PDB entry 7QBA | electron microscopy, 3.78 A resolution | chains D and E of the 7 polymer chains in the assembly

[Chain D (and E)]
Name: Probable ABC transporter permease protein NosY
From: Pseudomonas stutzeri
Notes: chain E of this document is another copy of the same molecule, construct and numbering; everything in this record applies to it too
Reference sequence: P19845 (NOSY_PSEST); residue numbers follow UniProt; this construct covers 1-276
Chain sequence (276 residues; row label = number of the first residue in the row):
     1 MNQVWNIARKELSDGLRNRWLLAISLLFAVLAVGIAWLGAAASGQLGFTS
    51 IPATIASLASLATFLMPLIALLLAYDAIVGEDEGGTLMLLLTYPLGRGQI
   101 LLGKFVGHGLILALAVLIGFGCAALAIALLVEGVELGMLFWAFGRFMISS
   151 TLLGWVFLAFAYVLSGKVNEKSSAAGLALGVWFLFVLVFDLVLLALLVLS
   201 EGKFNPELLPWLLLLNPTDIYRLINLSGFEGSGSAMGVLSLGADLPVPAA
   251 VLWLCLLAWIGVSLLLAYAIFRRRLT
Disordered / not traced: 1 (chain E: 1, 138, 230-244, 276)

[How chain D and chain E interact]
Pairs across the interface (57):
  Asn18(D) - Glu170(E)  hydrogen bond
  Asn18(D) - Ser172(E)
  Arg19(D) - Ser173(E)
  Trp20(D) - Ser172(E)  hydrogen bond (side chain-backbone)
  Trp20(D) - Ala175(E)  hydrophobic
  Trp20(D) - Gly176(E)
  Ala23(D) - Gly176(E)
  Leu27(D) - Phe183(E)
  Leu31(D) - Phe183(E)  hydrophobic
  Leu31(D) - Leu187(E)  hydrophobic
  Gly34(D) - Leu191(E)
  Leu38(D) - Leu191(E)
  Leu38(D) - Ala195(E)  hydrophobic
  Ala41(D) - Leu194(E)
  Ala42(D) - Leu194(E)
  Gly44(D) - Val198(E)
  Leu46(D) - Ala195(E)  hydrophobic
  Leu46(D) - Val198(E)  hydrophobic
  Leu46(D) - Leu199(E)  hydrophobic
  Leu61(D) - Leu187(E)  hydrophobic
  Phe64(D) - Phe64(E)  hydrophobic
  Leu65(D) - Trp182(E)  hydrophobic
  Leu65(D) - Phe183(E)  hydrophobic
  Leu68(D) - Leu68(E)  hydrophobic
  Leu68(D) - Leu179(E)  hydrophobic
  Leu68(D) - Trp182(E)  hydrophobic
  Ile69(D) - Leu179(E)  hydrophobic
  Leu72(D) - Leu72(E)  hydrophobic
  Leu72(D) - Leu179(E)  hydrophobic
  Tyr75(D) - Tyr75(E)  hydrogen bond
  Glu170(D) - Arg17(E)  salt bridge
  Glu170(D) - Asn18(E)  hydrogen bond
  Lys171(D) - Lys171(E)
  Ser172(D) - Asn18(E)  hydrogen bond
  Ser172(D) - Trp20(E)  hydrogen bond (backbone-side chain)
  Ser173(D) - Arg19(E)
  Ala175(D) - Trp20(E)  hydrophobic
  Ala175(D) - Tyr75(E)
  Gly176(D) - Trp20(E)
  Leu179(D) - Leu27(E)  hydrophobic
  Leu179(D) - Ile69(E)  hydrophobic
  Leu179(D) - Leu72(E)  hydrophobic
  Trp182(D) - Phe64(E)  hydrophobic
  Trp182(D) - Leu68(E)  hydrophobic
  Phe183(D) - Leu27(E)  hydrophobic
  Phe183(D) - Val30(E)  hydrophobic
  Phe183(D) - Leu31(E)  hydrophobic
  Leu191(D) - Gly34(E)
  Leu191(D) - Leu38(E)
  Leu194(D) - Ala41(E)
  Leu194(D) - Ala42(E)
  Ala195(D) - Leu38(E)  hydrophobic
  Ala195(D) - Ala41(E)  hydrophobic
  Ala195(D) - Gln45(E)
  Val198(D) - Ala41(E)
  Val198(D) - Gln45(E)
  Leu199(D) - Gln45(E)
Interface residues without a listed pair, chain D (39 interface residues in all): Arg17, Ile35, Gly39, Glu83, Leu187, Val192
Interface residues without a listed pair, chain E (39 interface residues in all): Ile35, Gly39, Leu46, Leu61, Leu65, Glu83, Val192

[In short]
Chain D and chain E each contribute 39 residues to their interface, with 6 hydrogen bonds and 1 salt bridge.
Polar contacts include Glu170(D)-Arg17(E), Asn18(D)-Glu170(E) and Trp20(D)-Ser172(E).
Both chains are Probable ABC transporter permease protein NosY (Pseudomonas stutzeri). Entry 7QBA (CryoEM
structure of the ABC transporter NosDFY complexed with nitrous oxide reductase NosZ) was determined by
electron microscopy together with 7O0Y, 7O0Z, 7O10, 7O11, 7O12, 7O13 and 10 further entries from the same
study.
